PDB entry 1I6H | X-ray diffraction, 3.30 A resolution | chains B and C of the 12 polymer chains in the assembly

# Chain B
Protein: DNA-directed RNA polymerase II 140KD polypeptide
From: Saccharomyces cerevisiae
Notes: EC 2.7.7.6
UniProtKB: P08518 (RPB2_YEAST); residues 1-1224 here = UniProt positions 1-1224
Sequence (1224 residues; numbered 1 to 1224; the number before each row is that of its first residue):
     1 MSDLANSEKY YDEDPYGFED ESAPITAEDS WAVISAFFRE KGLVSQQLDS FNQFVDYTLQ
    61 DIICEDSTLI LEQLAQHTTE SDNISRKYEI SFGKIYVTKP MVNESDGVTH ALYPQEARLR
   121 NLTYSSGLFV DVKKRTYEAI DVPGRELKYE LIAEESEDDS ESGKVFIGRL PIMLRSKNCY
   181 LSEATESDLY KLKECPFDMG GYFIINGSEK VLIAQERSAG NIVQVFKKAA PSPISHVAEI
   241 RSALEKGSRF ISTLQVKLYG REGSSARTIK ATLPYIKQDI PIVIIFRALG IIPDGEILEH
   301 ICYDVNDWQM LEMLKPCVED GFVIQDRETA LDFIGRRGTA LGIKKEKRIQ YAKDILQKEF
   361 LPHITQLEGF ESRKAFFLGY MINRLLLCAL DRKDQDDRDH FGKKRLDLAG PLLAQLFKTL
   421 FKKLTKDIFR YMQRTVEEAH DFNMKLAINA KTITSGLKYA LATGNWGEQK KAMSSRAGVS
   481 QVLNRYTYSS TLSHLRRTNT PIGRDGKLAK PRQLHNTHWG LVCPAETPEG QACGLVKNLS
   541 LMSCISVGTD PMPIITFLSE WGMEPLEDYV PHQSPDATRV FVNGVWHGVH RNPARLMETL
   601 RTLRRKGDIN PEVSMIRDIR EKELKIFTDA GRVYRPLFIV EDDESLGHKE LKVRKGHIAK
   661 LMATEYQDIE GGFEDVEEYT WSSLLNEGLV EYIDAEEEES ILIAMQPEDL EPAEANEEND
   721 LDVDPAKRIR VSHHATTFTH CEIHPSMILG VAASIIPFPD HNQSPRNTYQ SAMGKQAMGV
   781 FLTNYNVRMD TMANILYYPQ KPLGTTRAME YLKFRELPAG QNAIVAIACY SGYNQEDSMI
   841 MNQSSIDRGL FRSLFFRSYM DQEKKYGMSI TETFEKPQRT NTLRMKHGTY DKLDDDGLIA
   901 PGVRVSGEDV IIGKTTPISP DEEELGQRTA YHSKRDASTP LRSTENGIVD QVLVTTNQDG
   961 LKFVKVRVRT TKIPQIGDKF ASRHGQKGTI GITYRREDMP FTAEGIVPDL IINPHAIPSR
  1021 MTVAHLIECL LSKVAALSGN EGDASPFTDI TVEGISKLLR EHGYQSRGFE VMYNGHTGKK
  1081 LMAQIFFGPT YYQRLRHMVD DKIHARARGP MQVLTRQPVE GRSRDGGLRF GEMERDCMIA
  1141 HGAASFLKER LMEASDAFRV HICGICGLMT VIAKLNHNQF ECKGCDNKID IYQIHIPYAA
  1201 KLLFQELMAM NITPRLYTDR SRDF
Unresolved in the structure: 1-19, 71-89, 135-163, 336-344, 438-445, 468-476, 503-508, 669-677, 716-721, 920-932
Bound ions: Zn2+: Cys1163, Cys1166, Cys1182, Cys1185
What the authors report for this chain:
  - conformationally variable residues (helix shift, order/disorder transition): Ala1107 to Arg1129, Met1152 to Arg1159

# Chain C
Protein: DNA-directed RNA polymerase II 45KD polypeptide
From: Saccharomyces cerevisiae
Notes: EC 2.7.7.6
UniProtKB: P16370 (RPB3_YEAST); numbering as in UniProt (aligned over 1-318)
Sequence (318 residues; row label = number of the first residue in the row):
     1 MSEEGPQVKI REASKDNVDF ILSNVDLAMA NSLRRVMIAE IPTLAIDSVE VETNTTVLAD
    61 EFIAHRLGLI PLQSMDIEQL EYSRDCFCED HCDKCSVVLT LQAFGESEST TNVYSKDLVI
   121 VSNLMGRNIG HPIIQDKEGN GVLICKLRKG QELKLTCVAK KGIAKEHAKW GPAAAIEFEY
   181 DPWNKLKHTD YWYEQDSAKE WPQSKNCEYE DPPNEGDPFD YKAQADTFYM NVESVGSIPV
   241 DQVVVRGIDT LQKKVASILL ALTQMDQDKV NFASGDNNTA SNMLGSNEDV MMTGAEQDPY
   301 SNASQMGNTG SGGYDNAW
Unresolved in the structure: 1-2, 269-318
Bound ions: Zn2+: Cys86, Cys88, Cys92, Cys95
Swiss-Prot annotation at these positions:
  - binding site (Zn(2+)): Cys86, Cys88, Cys92, Cys95
  - modified residue: Ser2 (N-acetylserine)
  - natural variant: Ala30 (A30D: In mutant RPB3-1)
  - mutagenesis: Lys9 (K9E: Transcript termination readthrough)

# Interface between chain B and chain C
Residue-residue contacts - 72 pairs, chain B then chain C:
  Tyr797(B) with Glu61(C); Phe62(C), hydrophobic
  Tyr798(B) with Phe62(C); Arg66(C), hydrogen bond
  Ser844(B) with Ala168(C)
  Asp847(B) with His65(C); His167(C), salt bridge; Ala168(C), hydrogen bond (side chain-backbone)
  Arg848(B) with His65(C); Leu69(C); Ala168(C)
  Gly849(B) with His65(C)
  Arg852(B) with His65(C), hydrogen bond
  Arg969(B) with Asp60(C), salt bridge; Glu61(C), salt bridge
  Thr971(B) with Glu61(C), hydrogen bond
  Arg995(B) with Lys165(C)
  Arg996(B) with Ile38(C); Ala174(C), hydrogen bond (side chain-backbone); Ala175(C)
  Glu997(B) with Arg34(C), hydrogen bond (backbone-side chain); Arg35(C); Ile38(C); Ala39(C)
  Asp998(B) with Arg35(C), salt bridge
  Phe1001(B) with Arg34(C); Phe178(C), hydrophobic
  Ala1003(B) with Glu177(C); Phe178(C), hydrogen bond (backbone-backbone)
  Glu1004(B) with Glu177(C)
  Gly1005(B) with Ile176(C)
  Arg1060(B) with Lys199(C), hydrogen bond (side chain-backbone); Glu200(C)
  Gly1063(B) with Pro202(C)
  Tyr1064(B) with Pro202(C)
  Gln1065(B) with Trp201(C); Pro202(C)
  Arg1067(B) with Glu194(C), salt bridge
  Phe1069(B) with Trp192(C); Trp201(C), hydrophobic
  Glu1070(B) with Trp201(C)
  Val1071(B) with Tyr191(C), hydrophobic
  Tyr1073(B) with Phe178(C); Glu179(C); Tyr180(C), hydrophobic
  Gly1075(B) with Asn31(C), hydrogen bond (backbone-side chain); Arg34(C); Arg35(C), hydrogen bond (backbone-side chain)
  His1076(B) with Asn31(C), hydrogen bond (backbone-side chain)
  Thr1077(B) with Leu27(C); Asn31(C), hydrogen bond (backbone-side chain)
  Gly1078(B) with Leu27(C); Asn31(C), hydrogen bond (backbone-side chain); Phe178(C); Tyr180(C)
  Lys1079(B) with Leu27(C); Tyr180(C); His188(C)
  Lys1080(B) with Tyr180(C), hydrogen bond (backbone-side chain); Asp181(C), hydrogen bond (side chain-backbone); His188(C); Thr189(C)
  Leu1081(B) with Thr189(C)
  Met1082(B) with Lys187(C); His188(C); Thr189(C); Asp190(C), hydrogen bond (backbone-backbone)
  Gln1084(B) with Thr189(C); Asp190(C), hydrogen bond (side chain-backbone); Tyr191(C), hydrogen bond (side chain-backbone); Trp192(C); Trp201(C)
Also at the interface, not in a pair above, chain B (37 interface residues in all): Leu854, Met999
Also at the interface, not in a pair above, chain C (39 interface residues in all): Ala59, Ala164, Glu166, Ala173, Asn184

# Summary
Chain B and chain C form an interface of 37 and 39 residues respectively; the contacts include 18 hydrogen
bonds and 5 salt bridges. Polar contacts include Asp847(B)-His167(C), Arg969(B)-Asp60(C) and
Arg969(B)-Glu61(C). From UniProt: 4 Zn2+-binding residues and one mutagenesis site on chain C. The paper
reports conformational variability at Ala1107(B) and Met1152(B).
Chain B is DNA-directed RNA polymerase II 140KD polypeptide and chain C is DNA-directed RNA polymerase II 45KD
polypeptide, both from Saccharomyces cerevisiae; the structure, RNA polymerase II elongation complex, was
determined by X-ray diffraction.
